PDB entry 4DOK | X-ray diffraction, 1.70 A resolution | chain A

[Chain A]
Molecule: Similarity to chalcone-flavonone isomerase
Source organism: Arabidopsis thaliana
Reference sequence: Q9FLC7 (Q9FLC7_ARATH); residues 5-209 here correspond to UniProt positions 1-205 (UniProt number = residue number - 4)
Sequence (208 residues; row label = number of the first residue in the row):
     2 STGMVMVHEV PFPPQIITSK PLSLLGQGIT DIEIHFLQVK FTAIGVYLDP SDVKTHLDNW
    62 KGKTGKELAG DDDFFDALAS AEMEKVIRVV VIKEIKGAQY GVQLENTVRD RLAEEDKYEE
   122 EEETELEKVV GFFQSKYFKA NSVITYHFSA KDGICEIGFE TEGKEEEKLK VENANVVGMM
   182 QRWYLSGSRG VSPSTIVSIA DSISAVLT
Construct notes: expression tag (2-4)
Ion coordination: Ca2+ site 1: E121, E122; Ca2+ site 2 near E121 (its only coordinating residue here)

[Overview]
The Ca2+ site 1 is built by E121 and E122.
Chain A is Similarity to chalcone-flavonone isomerase (Arabidopsis thaliana); the structure, Crystal structure
of Arabidopsis thaliana chalcone-isomerase like protein At5g05270 (AtCHIL), was determined by X-ray
diffraction, deposited together with 4DOI, 4DOL and 4DOO.
